Entry 7Y1A (electron microscopy, 6.30 A resolution (low resolution: residue-level contacts below are approximate; hydrogen-bond / salt-bridge calls are withheld)); this record covers chains y and a of the 14 polymer chains in the assembly.

== Chain y ==
Molecule: B-phycoerythrin beta chain
From: Porphyridium purpureum
Reference sequence: P11393 (PHEB_PORPP); numbering as in UniProt (aligned over 1-177)
Chain sequence (177 residues; row label = number of the first residue in the row):
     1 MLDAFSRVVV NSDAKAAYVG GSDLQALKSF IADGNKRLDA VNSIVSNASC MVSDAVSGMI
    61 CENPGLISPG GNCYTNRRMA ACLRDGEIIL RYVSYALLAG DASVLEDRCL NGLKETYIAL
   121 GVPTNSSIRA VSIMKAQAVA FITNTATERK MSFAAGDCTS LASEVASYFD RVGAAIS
Modified / non-standard residues: N72 (N-methyl asparagine; MEN)
UniProt features mapped onto this chain:
  - binding site (phycourobilin): C50, C61
  - binding site ((2R,3E)-phycoerythrobilin): C82, C158
  - modified residue: N72 (N4-methylasparagine)
Covalent attachments: covalent link N72-R78
Small-molecule neighbours:
  - phycoerythrobilin (PEB), molecule 1: A32, N35, K36, L38, D39, N42, I142, T143, N144, F153, A154, A155, G156, D157, C158
  - phycoerythrobilin (PEB), molecule 2: N47, C50, S53, D54, S57, G58, C61, E62, A136, Q137, F141, T145, A146, T147, R149
  - phycoerythrobilin (PEB), molecule 3: S57, I60, I67, Y74, M79
  - phycoerythrobilin (PEB), molecule 4: L66, N72, C73, R77, R78, A81, C82, R84, D85, I88, C109, Y117, L120, V122, P123, S126, S127

== Chain a ==
Molecule: LRH
From: Porphyridium purpureum
Chain sequence (87 residues; numbered 1 to 87; the number before each row is that of its first residue; X marks 87 residues of unknown identity (built as UNK)):
     1 XXXXXXXXXX XXXXXXXXXX XXXXXXXXXX XXXXXXXXXX XXXXXXXXXX XXXXXXXXXX
    61 XXXXXXXXXX XXXXXXXXXX XXXXXXX

== How chain y and chain a interact ==
Chain y side of the interface, 6 residues: R7, A14, D107, R108, C109, N111

== Overview ==
No residue of chain y is in contact with chain a. Chain y binds 4 copies of phycoerythrobilin. From UniProt:
phycourobilin-binding residues C50(y) and C61(y) and (2R,3E)-phycoerythrobilin-binding residues C82(y) and
C158(y) on chain y.
Here chain y is B-phycoerythrin beta chain and chain a is LRH, both from Porphyridium purpureum. Entry 7Y1A
(Lateral hexamer) was determined by electron microscopy.
